5HUE - chain A; structure by X-ray diffraction, 2.65 A resolution.

Chain A:
Molecule: 3-Deoxy-D-arabino-heptulosonate 7-phosphate (DAHP) synthase
Organism: Corynebacterium glutamicum
UniProtKB: Q8NNL5 (Q8NNL5_CORGL); residues 11-472 here correspond to UniProt positions 1-462 (UniProt number = residue number - 10)
Sequence (472 residues; numbered 1 to 472; the number before each row is that of its first residue):
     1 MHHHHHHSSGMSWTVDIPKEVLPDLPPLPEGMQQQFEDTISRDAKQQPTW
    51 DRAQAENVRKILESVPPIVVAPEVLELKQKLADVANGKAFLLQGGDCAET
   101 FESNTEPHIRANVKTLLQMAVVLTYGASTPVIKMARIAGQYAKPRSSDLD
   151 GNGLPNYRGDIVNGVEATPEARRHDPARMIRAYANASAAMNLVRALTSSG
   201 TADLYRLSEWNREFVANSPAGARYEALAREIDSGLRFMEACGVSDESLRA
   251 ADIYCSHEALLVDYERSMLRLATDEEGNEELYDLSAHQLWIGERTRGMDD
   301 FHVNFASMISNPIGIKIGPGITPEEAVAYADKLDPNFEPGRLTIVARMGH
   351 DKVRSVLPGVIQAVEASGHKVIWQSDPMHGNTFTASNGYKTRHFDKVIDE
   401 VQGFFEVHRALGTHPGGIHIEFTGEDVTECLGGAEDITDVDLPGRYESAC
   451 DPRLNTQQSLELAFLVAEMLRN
Unresolved in the structure: 1-25
Construct notes: initiating methionine (1); expression tag (2-10)
Bound ions: Mn2+: Cys97, His379, Glu421, Asp451
Ligand contacts:
  - phosphoenolpyruvate (PEP): Cys97, Arg136, Lys143, Glu258, Trp290, Gly292, Glu293, Arg294, Lys316, Arg347, Asp376, His379, Glu421, Asp451
  - tryptophan (TRP): Leu117, Ala120, Val121, Thr124, Lys133, Ala202, Leu204, Leu207, Ala240, Cys241, Ser247, Leu248, Ala250, Ala251, Asp252

In short:
Ligands of chain A: phosphoenolpyruvate and tryptophan. The Mn2+ site is built by Cys97, His379, Glu421 and
Asp451.
Chain A is 3-Deoxy-D-arabino-heptulosonate 7-phosphate (DAHP) synthase (Corynebacterium glutamicum); the
structure, DAHP synthase from Corynebacterium glutamicum in complex with tryptophan, was determined by X-ray
diffraction (same publication as 5HUB, 5HUC and 5HUD).
